7XXG - chains C and D of the 4 polymer chains in the assembly; structure by electron microscopy, 3.37 A resolution.

== Chain C ==
Name: VP3
Organism: Echovirus E18
Amino-acid sequence (239 residues; row label = number of the first residue in the row):
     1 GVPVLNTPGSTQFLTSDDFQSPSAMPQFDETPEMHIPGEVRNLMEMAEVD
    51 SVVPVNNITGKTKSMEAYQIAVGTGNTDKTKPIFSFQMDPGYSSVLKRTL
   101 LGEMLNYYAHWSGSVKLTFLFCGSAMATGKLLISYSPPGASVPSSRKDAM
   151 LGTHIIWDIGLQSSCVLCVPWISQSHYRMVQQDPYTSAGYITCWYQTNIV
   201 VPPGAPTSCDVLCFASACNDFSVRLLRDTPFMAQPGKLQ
Not modelled in the structure: 239

== Chain D ==
Name: VP4
Organism: Echovirus E18
Amino-acid sequence (69 residues; each row starts with the number of its first residue):
     1 MGAQVSTQKTGAHETSLNAKGNSIIHYTNINFYKDAASSASNRQELQQDP
    51 GKFTDPVKDLMVKTLPALN
Not modelled in the structure: 1-26, 69

== Chain C / chain D interface ==
Contacting residue pairs (20):
  Asp18(C) - Arg43(D)
  Gln20(C) - Ile30(D)  hydrogen bond (side chain-backbone)
  Gln20(C) - Asn31(D)
  Gln20(C) - Phe32(D)  hydrogen bond (side chain-backbone)
  Gln20(C) - Tyr33(D)
  Gln20(C) - Ser38(D)
  Ser21(C) - Ser38(D)
  Ser23(C) - Asp35(D)
  Pro26(C) - Asp35(D)
  Gln27(C) - Asp35(D)  hydrogen bond (backbone-side chain)
  Val40(C) - Phe53(D)  hydrophobic
  Arg41(C) - Gln47(D)
  Arg41(C) - Asp49(D)
  Glu45(C) - Gln48(D)
  Glu45(C) - Asp49(D)  hydrogen bond (side chain-backbone)
  Glu45(C) - Phe53(D)
  Glu48(C) - Pro50(D)
  Val49(C) - Phe53(D)  hydrophobic
  Gln162(C) - Pro66(D)
  Gln162(C) - Ala67(D)
Interface residues without a listed pair, chain C (17 interface residues in all): Ser16, Pro22, Met25, Glu39, Asn42
Interface residues without a listed pair, chain D (18 interface residues in all): Ala40, Lys52, Thr54, Leu68

== In short ==
17 residues of chain C and 18 residues of chain D are in contact; the contacts include 4 hydrogen bonds. Polar
pairs include Gln20(C)-Ile30(D), Gln20(C)-Phe32(D) and Gln27(C)-Asp35(D).
Chain C is VP3 and chain D is VP4, both from Echovirus E18; the structure, Echo 18 at pH5.5, was determined by
electron microscopy (same publication as 7XXA and 7XXJ).
